PDB entry 9FAS | electron microscopy, 2.50 A resolution | chains D and E of the 5 polymer chains in the assembly

Chain D:
Protein: Gamma-aminobutyric acid receptor subunit alpha-1
Organism: Homo sapiens
Reference sequence: P14867 (GBRA1_HUMAN); residues 10-418 here correspond to UniProt positions 37-445 (UniProt number = residue number + 27)
Sequence (409 residues; numbered 10 to 418; the number before each row is that of its first residue):
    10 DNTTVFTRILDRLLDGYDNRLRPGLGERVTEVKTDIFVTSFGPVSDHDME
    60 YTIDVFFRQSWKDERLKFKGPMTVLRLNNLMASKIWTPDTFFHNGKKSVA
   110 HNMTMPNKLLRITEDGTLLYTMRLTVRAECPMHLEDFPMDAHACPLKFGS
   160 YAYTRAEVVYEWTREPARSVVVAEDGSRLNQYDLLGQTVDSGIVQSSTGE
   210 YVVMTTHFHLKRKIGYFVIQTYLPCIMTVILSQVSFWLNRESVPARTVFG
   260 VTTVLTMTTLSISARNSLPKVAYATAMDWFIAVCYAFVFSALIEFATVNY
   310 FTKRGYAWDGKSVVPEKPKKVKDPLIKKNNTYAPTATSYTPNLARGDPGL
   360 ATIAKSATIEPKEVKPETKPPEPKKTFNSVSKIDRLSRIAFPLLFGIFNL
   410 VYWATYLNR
Not modelled in the structure: 327-382
Disulfide bonds: Cys139-Cys153
Covalently attached groups: N-acetylglucosamine (NAG) linked to Asn111
Ligand contacts:
  - Pregnenolone sulfate (A8W): Pro253, Val257, Thr261, Leu264
  - phosphatidylglycerol (PGW; (1R)-2-{[(S)-{[(2S)-2,3-dihydroxypropyl]oxy}(hydroxy)phosphoryl]oxy}-1-[(hexadecanoyloxy)methyl]ethyl (9Z)-octadec-9-enoate): Lys222, Ile223, Gly224, Val227, Ile228, Leu232, Pro233, Ile235, Met236, Ile239, Pro401, Phe404, Gly405, Asn408, Trp412, Leu416
  - PIO ([(2R)-2-octanoyloxy-3-[oxidanyl-[(1R,2R,3S,4R,5R,6S)-2,3,6-tris(oxidanyl)-4,5-diphosphonooxy-cyclohexyl]oxy-phosphoryl]oxy-propyl] octanoate): Arg249, Ile302, Thr306, Phe310, Lys312, Arg313, Lys326, Asn387, Ser388, Val389, Ser390, Lys391, Ile392, Leu395, Ser396
  - hexadecane (R16): Ser270, Ala281, Tyr282, Ala283, Asp287, Trp288, Ile290, Ala291, Tyr294
Curated features (UniProtKB/Swiss-Prot):
  - binding site (4-aminobutanoate): Arg67, Thr130
  - binding site (3alpha-hydroxy-5alpha-pregnan-11,20-dione): Trp246
  - glycosylation (N-linked (GlcNAc...) asparagine): Asn11, Asn111

Chain E:
Protein: Gamma-aminobutyric acid receptor subunit beta-3
Organism: Homo sapiens
Reference sequence: P28472 (GBRB3_HUMAN); residues 7-447 here correspond to UniProt positions 32-472 (UniProt number = residue number + 25)
Sequence (441 residues; row label = number of the first residue in the row):
     7 GNMSFVKETVDKLLKGYDIRLRPDFGGPPVCVGMNIDIASIDMVSEVNMD
    57 YTLTMYFQQYWRDKRLAYSGIPLNLTLDNRVADQLWVPDTYFLNDKKSFV
   107 HGVTVKNRMIRLHPDGTVLYGLRITTTAACMMDLRRYPLDEQNCTLEIES
   157 YGYTTDDIEFYWRGGDKAVTGVERIELPQFSIVEHRLVSRNVVFATGAYP
   207 RLSLSFRLKRNIGYFILQTYMPSILITILSWVSFWINYDASAARVALGIT
   257 TVLTMTTINTHLRETLPKIPYVKAIDMYLMGCFVFVFLALLEYAFVNYIF
   307 FGRGPQRQKKLAEKTAKAKNDRSKSESNRVDAHGNILLTSLEVHNEMNEV
   357 SGGIGDTRNSAISFDNSGIQYRKQSMPREGHGRFLGDRSLPHKKTHLRRR
   407 SSQLKIKIPDLTDVNAIDRWSRIVFPFTFSLFNLVYWLYYV
Not modelled in the structure: 318-413
Disulfide bonds: Cys136-Cys150
Covalently attached groups: N-acetylglucosamine (NAG) linked to Asn80; glycan linked to Asn149
Ligand contacts:
  - Pregnenolone sulfate (A8W): Ala248, Ala252, Thr256, Leu259
  - phosphatidylglycerol (PGW; (1R)-2-{[(S)-{[(2S)-2,3-dihydroxypropyl]oxy}(hydroxy)phosphoryl]oxy}-1-[(hexadecanoyloxy)methyl]ethyl (9Z)-octadec-9-enoate): Thr262, Asn265, Pro276, Val278, Met286, Phe289, Val290
  - hexadecane (R16), molecule 1: Ile218, Ile222, Trp237, Phe435, Asn439, Trp443, Val447
  - hexadecane (R16), molecule 2: Val278, Met283, Met286, Gly287, Phe291
Curated features (UniProtKB/Swiss-Prot):
  - binding site (benzamidine): Asp95 to Tyr97, Glu155 to Tyr157, Phe200
  - binding site (4-aminobutanoate): Tyr97, Glu155, Tyr157, Thr202
  - binding site (histamine): Tyr97, Ser156, Tyr157, Thr202
  - glycosylation (N-linked (GlcNAc...) asparagine): Asn8, Asn80, Asn149

Interface between chain D and chain E:
Pairs across the interface (83):
  Thr12(D) with Leu27(E)
  Phe15(D) with Phe31(E), hydrophobic
  Thr16(D) with Asp24(E), hydrogen bond; Leu27(E)
  Leu19(D) with Arg26(E)
  Asp20(D) with Arg26(E), salt bridge
  Phe46(D) with Phe200(E), hydrophobic
  Phe65(D) with Tyr97(E); Tyr157(E), hydrophobic
  Arg85(D) with Asp95(E), salt bridge; Gly158(E); Tyr159(E)
  Asn87(D) with Arg26(E)
  Met90(D) with Arg26(E)
  His110(D) with Asp101(E), salt bridge; Lys102(E)
  Met112(D) with Thr96(E); Tyr97(E); Phe98(E), hydrophobic; Ser104(E); Phe105(E), hydrophobic; Val106(E), hydrophobic; Ile130(E), hydrophobic
  Thr113(D) with Thr96(E), hydrogen bond (side chain-backbone)
  Met114(D) with Asp95(E)
  Asn116(D) with Tyr97(E); Tyr157(E), hydrogen bond (backbone-side chain)
  Lys117(D) with Tyr157(E)
  Leu118(D) with Tyr157(E), hydrophobic; Gly158(E)
  Arg120(D) with Gly158(E), hydrogen bond (side chain-backbone)
  Thr130(D) with Tyr157(E), hydrogen bond
  Met131(D) with Tyr157(E), hydrogen bond (backbone-side chain)
  Arg132(D) with Tyr97(E); Phe98(E), hydrogen bond (side chain-backbone); Leu99(E); Asp101(E); Tyr157(E)
  Ser186(D) with Met137(E)
  Arg187(D) with Lys102(E); Ala135(E); Met137(E)
  Asn189(D) with Met55(E); Pro273(E); Lys274(E); Pro276(E)
  Gln190(D) with Lys274(E)
  Lys222(D) with Pro276(E)
  Gly224(D) with Pro276(E)
  Tyr225(D) with Arg269(E); Lys274(E); Ile275(E); Pro276(E)
  Ile228(D) with Arg269(E); Val278(E), hydrophobic; Met286(E), hydrophobic
  Gln229(D) with Thr266(E), hydrogen bond (side chain-backbone); Arg269(E), hydrogen bond; Glu270(E)
  Met236(D) with Phe289(E), hydrophobic
  Leu240(D) with Ile255(E), hydrophobic; Phe293(E), hydrophobic; Leu296(E), hydrophobic
  Val243(D) with Ala300(E), hydrophobic
  Trp246(D) with Tyr304(E)
  Leu247(D) with Asn303(E)
  Asn248(D) with Asn303(E), hydrogen bond; Phe307(E)
  Ser251(D) with Ser247(E), hydrogen bond
  Ala254(D) with Val251(E)
  Phe258(D) with Val251(E), hydrophobic; Ile255(E), hydrophobic
  Thr261(D) with Ile255(E); Leu259(E)
  Thr265(D) with Leu259(E)
  Ser276(D) with Lys274(E)
  Ala316(D) with Phe307(E), hydrophobic
  Trp317(D) with Phe307(E); Gly310(E); Pro311(E)
  Ser321(D) with Gln314(E)
  Val323(D) with Pro311(E), hydrophobic
  Arg397(D) with Tyr304(E)
Interface residues without a listed pair, chain D (56 interface residues in all): Phe226, Ile239, Val257, Leu269, Ser272, Gly319, Lys320, Val322, Val389
Interface residues without a listed pair, chain E (52 interface residues in all): Phe63, Pro94, Leu128, Val258, Leu297, Phe306, Lys315

In short:
56 residues of chain D face 52 of chain E across their interface; the contacts include 11 hydrogen bonds and 3
salt bridges. Polar contacts include Asp20(D)-Arg26(E), Arg85(D)-Asp95(E) and His110(D)-Asp101(E).
Pregnenolone sulfate and phosphatidylglycerol are bound between chain D and chain E.
Chain D is Gamma-aminobutyric acid receptor subunit alpha-1 and chain E is Gamma-aminobutyric acid receptor
subunit beta-3, both from Homo sapiens; the structure, CryoEM structure of human full-length
alpha1beta3gamma2L GABA(A)R in complex with pregnenolone sulfate, was determined by electron microscopy.
